8GIP - chains C and I of the 6 polymer chains in the assembly; structure by X-ray diffraction, 2.70 A resolution.

== Chain C ==
Molecule: Cyclic GMP-AMP synthase
Organism: Mus musculus
Notes: EC 2.7.7.86; fragment: catalytic domain, residues 147-507
UniProtKB: Q8C6L5 (CGAS_MOUSE); residues 147-507 here = UniProt positions 147-507
Amino-acid sequence (364 residues; row label = number of the first residue in the row):
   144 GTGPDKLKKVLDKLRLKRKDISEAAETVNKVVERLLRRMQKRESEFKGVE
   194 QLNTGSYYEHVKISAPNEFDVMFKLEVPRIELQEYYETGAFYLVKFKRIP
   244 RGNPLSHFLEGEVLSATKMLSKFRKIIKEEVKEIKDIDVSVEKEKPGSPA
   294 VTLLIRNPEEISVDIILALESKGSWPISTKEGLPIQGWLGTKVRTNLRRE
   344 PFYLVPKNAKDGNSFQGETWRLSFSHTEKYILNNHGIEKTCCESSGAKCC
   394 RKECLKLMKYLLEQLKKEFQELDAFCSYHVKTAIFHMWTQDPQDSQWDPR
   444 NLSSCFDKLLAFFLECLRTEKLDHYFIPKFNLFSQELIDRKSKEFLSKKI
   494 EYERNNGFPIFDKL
Unresolved in the structure: 144-147, 240-246, 252-255, 507
Differences from the reference sequence: expression tag (144-146)
Ion coordination: Mg2+: Glu211, Asp213 (together with ATP); Mn2+: Glu211, Asp213, Asp307 (together with ATP); Zn2+: His378, Cys384, Cys385, Cys392
Residues lining bound ligands: ATP (adenosine-5'-triphosphate): Gly198, Ser199, Glu202, Lys205, Glu211, Asp213, Arg364, Ser368, Glu371, Lys402, Glu406, Ser420, Tyr421, Lys424, His467
Swiss-Prot annotation at these positions:
  - region: Lys372 to Lys395 (DNA-binding)
  - motif: Leu154 to Leu159 (Nuclear export signal), Asp281 to Ser291 (Nuclear localization signal)
  - binding site (GTP): Thr197, Asp307, Arg364 to Glu371
  - binding site (ATP): Ser199, Glu371, Lys402, Ser420 to Lys424
  - binding site (Mg(2+)): Glu211, Asp213, Asp307
  - binding site (2',3'-cGAMP): Asp213, Gly290, Asp307, Lys350, Arg364 to Ser366
  - binding site (Zn(2+)): His378, Cys384, Cys385, Cys392
  - site: Arg241 (Arginine-anchor), Asp307, Ile308 (Cleavage)
  - modified residue: Lys156 (N6-lactoyllysine), Glu176 (PolyADP-ribosyl glutamic acid), Ser199 (Phosphoserine), Tyr201 (Phosphotyrosine), Glu272 (5-glutamyl polyglutamate), Ser291 (Phosphoserine), Glu302 (5-glutamyl glutamate), Lys372 (N6-acetyllysine), Lys382 (N6-acetyllysine), Lys402 (N6-acetyllysine), Ser420 (Phosphoserine), Lys491 (N6-methyllysine)
  - lipidation (S-palmitoyl cysteine): Cys392, Cys393, Cys459
  - cross-link (Glycyl lysine isopeptide (Lys-Gly)): Lys217 (interchain with G-Cter in SUMO), Lys271 (interchain with G-Cter in ubiquitin), Lys335 (interchain with G-Cter in SUMO), Lys372 (interchain with G-Cter in SUMO), Lys382 (interchain with G-Cter in SUMO), Lys399 (interchain with G-Cter in ubiquitin), Lys402 (interchain with G-Cter in ubiquitin), Lys409 (interchain with G-Cter in ubiquitin), Lys410 (interchain with G-Cter in ubiquitin), Lys464 (interchain with G-Cter in SUMO)
  - mutagenesis: Lys156 (K156Q: Mimics lactylation; knockin mice show higher mortality following HSV-1 infection), Asn172 (N172K: Induces alteration of the DNA-binding surface and leads to decreased synthesis of cyclic GMP-AMP (cGAMP); when associated with L-180), Glu176 (E176A: Abolished poly-ADP-ribosylation by PARP1, stimulating interferon production in knockin mice), Arg180 (R180L: Induces alteration of the DNA-binding surface and leads to decreased synthesis of cyclic GMP-AMP (cGAMP); when associated with K-182), Gly198 (G198A: Abolishes stimulation of interferon production; when associated with A-199), Ser199 (S199A: Abolishes stimulation of interferon production; when associated with A-199), Tyr201 (Y201E: Phosphomimetic mutant; reduced translocation to the nucleus following treatment with etoposide), Glu211 to Asp213 (Abolished nucleotidyltransferase activity. Does not affect nuclear localization and tethering to chromatin), Glu211 (E211A: Abolishes ability to promote type-I interferon production), Asp213 (D213A: Abolishes ability to promote type-I interferon production), Lys217 (K217R: Reduced sumoylation), Arg222 (R222E: Impaired tethering to chromatin, leading to constitutive activation in the absence of DNA), 31 further mutagenesis entries in UniProt
What the authors report for this chain:
  - mutagenesis - E211Q/D213N: abolished catalytic activity
  - specificity-determining residues: His467 (proposed by the authors, not directly observed)
  - mutagenesis - R364A (33-fold), H467A: decreased catalytic activity on ATP/GTP
  - mutagenesis - H467A (2-fold): increased catalytic activity on GTP/GTP
  - specificity-determining residues: Ile309, Arg364
  - mutagenesis - R364A (10-fold): decreased catalytic activity on GTP/GTP
  - mutagenesis - R364A (4-fold): increased catalytic activity on ATP/ATP

== Chain I ==
Molecule: Palindromic DNA18
Sequence (18 nucleotides; each row starts with the number of its first residue):
     1 ATCTGTACATGTACAGAT

== Interface between chain C and chain I ==
Contacting residue pairs (13; chain C residue first):
  Arg158(C) - DT12(I)  salt bridge to the phosphate
  Leu159(C) - DT12(I)  sugar contact
  Lys160(C) - DT12(I)  phosphate contact
  Lys160(C) - DA13(I)  phosphate contact
  Arg161(C) - DG11(I)  base contact
  Arg161(C) - DT12(I)  hydrogen bond to the base
  Arg161(C) - DA13(I)  hydrogen bond to the sugar
  Lys184(C) - DT2(I)  salt bridge to the phosphate
  His203(C) - DT10(I)  phosphate contact
  His203(C) - DG11(I)  phosphate contact
  Glu386(C) - DT10(I)  phosphate contact
  Lys395(C) - DT10(I)  hydrogen bond to the phosphate
  Lys395(C) - DG11(I)  salt bridge to the phosphate
Interface residues without a listed pair, chain C (13 interface residues in all): Arg180, Lys190, Asn376, Cys385, Lys399
Interface residues without a listed pair, chain I (6 interface residues in all): DC3

== In short ==
13 residues of chain C face 6 of chain I across their interface; the contacts include 3 hydrogen bonds and 3
salt bridges. Among the polar pairs are Arg161(C)-DT12(I), Arg161(C)-DA13(I) and Lys395(C)-DT10(I). Bound to
chain C: ATP. From the paper: R364A and H467A of chain C reduce catalytic activity on ATP/GTP; specificity
determinants His467(C), Ile309(C) and Arg364(C).
Chain C is Cyclic GMP-AMP synthase (Mus musculus) and chain I is Palindromic DNA18; the structure, Structure
of Ternary Complex of mouse cGAS with dsDNA and Bound ATP: with 10mM Mg2+ and ..., was determined by X-ray
diffraction, deposited together with 7UUX, 7UXW, 7UYQ, 7UYZ, 7UZR, 7V0W and 14 further entries.
